Entry 2WKC (X-ray diffraction, 2.60 A resolution); this record covers chains B and C of the 4 polymer chains in the assembly.

== Chain B (and C) ==
Name: ORF34P2
Source organism: Lactococcus phage P2
Notes: chain C of this document is another copy of the same molecule, construct and numbering; everything in this record applies to it too
UniProtKB: Q09WL7 (Q09WL7_9CAUD); residues 2-118 here correspond to UniProt positions 15-131 (UniProt number = residue number + 13)
Amino-acid sequence (119 residues; row label = number of the first residue in the row; numbering starts at 0):
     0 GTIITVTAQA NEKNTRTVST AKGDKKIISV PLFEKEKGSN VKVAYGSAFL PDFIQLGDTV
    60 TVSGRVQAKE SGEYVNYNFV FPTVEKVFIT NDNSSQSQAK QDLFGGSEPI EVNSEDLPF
Not modelled in the structure: 89-118 (chain C: 90-118)

== Interface between chain B and chain C ==
Pairs across the interface - 12 pairs, chain B then chain C:
  Thr4(B) with Thr4(C)
  Thr6(B) with Thr6(C), hydrogen bond; Thr60(C)
  Gln8(B) with Ile88(C); Thr89(C)
  Glu33(B) with Glu84(C)
  Thr58(B) with Ile88(C)
  Glu84(B) with Glu33(C)
  Val86(B) with Thr6(C)
  Ile88(B) with Gln8(C); Thr58(C); Ile88(C), hydrophobic
Interface residues without a listed pair, chain B (9 interface residues in all): Thr60
Interface residues without a listed pair, chain C (11 interface residues in all): Val86, Phe87

== Summary ==
The interface between chain B and chain C involves 9 residues on one side and 11 on the other; the contacts
include 1 hydrogen bond. The hydrogen-bonded pair is Thr6(B)-Thr6(C).
Chain B and chain C are both ORF34P2 (Lactococcus phage P2); the structure, Crystal structure from a
single-stranded DNA binding protein from the lactococcal phage p2, was determined by X-ray diffraction
together with 2WKD from the same study.
